Entry 3EJS (X-ray diffraction, 1.35 A resolution); this record covers chain A.

[Chain A]
Name: Alpha-mannosidase 2
Source organism: Drosophila melanogaster
Notes: EC 3.2.1.114; fragment: Catalytic domain
Reference sequence: Q24451 (MAN2_DROME); residues 13-1045 here correspond to UniProt positions 76-1108 (UniProt number = residue number + 63)
Chain sequence (1045 residues; numbered 1 to 1045; the number before each row is that of its first residue):
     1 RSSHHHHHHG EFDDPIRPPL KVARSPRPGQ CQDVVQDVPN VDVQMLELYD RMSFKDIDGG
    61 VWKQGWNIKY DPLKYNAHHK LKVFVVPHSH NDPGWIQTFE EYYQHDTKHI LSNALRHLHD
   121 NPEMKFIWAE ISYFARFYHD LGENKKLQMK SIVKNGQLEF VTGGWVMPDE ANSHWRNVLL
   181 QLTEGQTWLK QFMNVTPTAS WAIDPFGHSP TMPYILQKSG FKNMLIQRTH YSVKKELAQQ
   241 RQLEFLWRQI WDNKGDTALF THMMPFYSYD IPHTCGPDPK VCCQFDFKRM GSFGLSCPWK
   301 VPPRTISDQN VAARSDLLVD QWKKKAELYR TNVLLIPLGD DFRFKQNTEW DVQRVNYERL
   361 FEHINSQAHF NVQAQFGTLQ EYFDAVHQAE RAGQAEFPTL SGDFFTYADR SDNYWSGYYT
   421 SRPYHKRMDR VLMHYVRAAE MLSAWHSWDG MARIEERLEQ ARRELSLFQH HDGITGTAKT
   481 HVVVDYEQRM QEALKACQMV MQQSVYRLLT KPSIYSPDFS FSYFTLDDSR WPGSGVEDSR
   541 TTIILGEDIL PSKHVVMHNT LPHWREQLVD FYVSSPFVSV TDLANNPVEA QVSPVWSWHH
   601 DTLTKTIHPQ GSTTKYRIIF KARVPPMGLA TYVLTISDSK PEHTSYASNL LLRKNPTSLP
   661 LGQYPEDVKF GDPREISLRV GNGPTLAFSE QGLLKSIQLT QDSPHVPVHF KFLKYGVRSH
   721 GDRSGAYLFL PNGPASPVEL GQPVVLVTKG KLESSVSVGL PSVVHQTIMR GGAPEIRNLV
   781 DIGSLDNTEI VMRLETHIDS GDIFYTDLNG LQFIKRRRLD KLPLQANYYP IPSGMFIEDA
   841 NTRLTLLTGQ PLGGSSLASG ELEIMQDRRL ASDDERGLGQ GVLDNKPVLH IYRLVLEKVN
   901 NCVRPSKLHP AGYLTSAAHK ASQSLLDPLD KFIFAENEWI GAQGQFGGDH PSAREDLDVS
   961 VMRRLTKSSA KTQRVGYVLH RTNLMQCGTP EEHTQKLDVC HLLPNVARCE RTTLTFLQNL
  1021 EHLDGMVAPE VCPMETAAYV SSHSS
Not modelled in the structure: 1-29
Construct notes: expression tag (1-12)
Disulfide bonds: Cys31-Cys1032, Cys275-Cys282, Cys283-Cys297, Cys902-Cys987, Cys1000-Cys1009
Covalently attached groups: N-acetylglucosamine (NAG) linked to Asn194
Bound ions: Zn2+: His90, Asp92, Asp204, His471 (together with HN5)
Ligand contacts: HN5 ((1S,2R,5S,8R,8aR)-5-[2-(4-tert-butylphenyl)ethyl]octahydroindolizine-1,2,8-triol): His90, Asp92, Trp95, Asp204, Phe206, Arg228, Tyr269, Asp341, Trp415, His471, Asp472, Thr477, Tyr727, Glu875, Arg876, Gly877
UniProt features mapped onto this chain:
  - active site: Asp204 (Nucleophile)
  - binding site (Zn(2+)): His90, Asp92, Asp204, His471

[Overview]
Bound to chain A: compound HN5. Covalently linked N-acetylglucosamine: at Asn194. His90, Asp92, Asp204 and
His471 coordinate Zn2+. UniProt lists active-site residue Asp204 and 4 Zn2+-binding residues.
Chain A is Alpha-mannosidase 2 (Drosophila melanogaster); the structure, Golgi alpha-Mannosidase II in complex
with 5-substituted swainsonine analog: (5S)-5-[2'-(4-tert-butylphenyl)ethyl]-swainsonine, was determined by
X-ray diffraction, deposited together with 3EJP, 3EJQ, 3EJR, 3EJT and 3EJU.
